2KKF - chains A and C of the 3 polymer chains in the assembly; structure by solution NMR.

== Chain A ==
Protein: Histone-lysine N-methyltransferase HRX
Organism: Homo sapiens
Notes: EC 2.1.1.43; fragment: cxxc domain:
UniProtKB: Q03164 (HRX_HUMAN); residues 1147-1203 here = UniProt positions 1147-1203
Sequence (59 residues; each row starts with the number of its first residue):
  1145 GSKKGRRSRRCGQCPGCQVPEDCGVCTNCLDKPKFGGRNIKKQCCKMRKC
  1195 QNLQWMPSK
Not modelled in the structure: 1145-1146
Construct notes: expression tag (1145-1146)
Metal / ion sites: Zn2+ site 1: Cys1155, Cys1158, Cys1161, Cys1194; Zn2+ site 2: Cys1167, Cys1170, Cys1173, Cys1189
Swiss-Prot annotation at these positions:
  - zinc finger: Lys1147 to Gln1195 (CXXC-type)
  - binding site (Zn(2+)): Cys1155, Cys1158, Cys1161, Cys1167, Cys1170, Cys1173, Cys1189, Cys1194
  - mutagenesis: Arg1150 (R1150A: Impairs DNA-binding), Arg1151 (R1151A: Impairs DNA-binding), Arg1153 (R1153A: No effect on stability or DNA-binding), Arg1154 (R1154A: Impairs DNA-binding), Cys1155 (C1155A: Abolishes zinc-binding and stability of the CXXC-type zinc finger and causes loss of DNA-binding), Cys1158 (C1158A: Abolishes zinc-binding and stability of the CXXC-type zinc finger and causes loss of DNA-binding), Cys1161 (C1161A: Abolishes zinc-binding and stability of the CXXC-type zinc finger and causes loss of DNA-binding), Gln1162 (Q1162A: No effect on stability or DNA-binding), Asp1166 (D1166A: Abolishes zinc-binding and stability of the CXXC-type zinc finger and causes loss of DNA-binding), Cys1167 (C1167A: Abolishes zinc-binding and stability of the CXXC-type zinc finger and causes loss of DNA-binding), Cys1170 (C1170A: Abolishes zinc-binding and stability of the CXXC-type zinc finger and causes loss of DNA-binding), Asn1172 (N1172A: No effect on stability or DNA-binding), 19 further mutagenesis entries in UniProt
What the authors report for this chain:
  - binding site for the 12-nt DNA strand (chain C): Ile1184, Lys1185, Lys1190
  - binding site for the 12-nt DNA strand: Arg1150, Ser1152, Arg1154, Lys1176, Lys1186, Gln1187, Cys1188, Arg1192, Lys1193, Leu1197
  - specificity-determining residues: Ile1184, Lys1185, Lys1186, Gln1187
  - mutagenesis - R1150A (5-fold), R1154A, K1185A, Q1187A (6 fold), K1193A, L1197A (4-fold): decreased binding to the 12-nt DNA strand (chain C)
  - mutagenesis - M1200A: increased binding to the 12-nt DNA strand (chain C)
  - mutagenesis - C1188A: unchanged binding to the 12-nt DNA strand (chain C)
  - mutagenesis - C1188D: abolished binding to the 12-nt DNA strand (chain C)
  - mutagenesis - C1188D: abolished growth in response to colony forming ability
  - mutagenesis - C1188A: unchanged growth in response to transforming potential
  - mutagenesis - R1154A, K1185A, Q1187A: decreased growth in response to colony forming ability
  - mutagenesis - S1152A: abolished expression
  - mutagenesis - C1188D: unchanged localization

== Chain C ==
Molecule: 12-nt DNA strand
Sequence (12 nucleotides; each row starts with the number of its first residue):
   101 CCCTGCGCAGGG

== Interface between chain A and chain C ==
Contacting residue pairs (24):
  Lys1147(A) - DC108(C)  sugar contact
  Lys1148(A) - DC108(C)  phosphate contact
  Lys1148(A) - DA109(C)  sugar contact
  Gly1149(A) - DA109(C)  sugar contact
  Arg1150(A) - DG107(C)  base contact
  Arg1150(A) - DC108(C)  base contact
  Arg1150(A) - DA109(C)  sugar contact
  Arg1151(A) - DA109(C)  phosphate contact
  Arg1151(A) - DG110(C)  phosphate contact
  Arg1153(A) - DG110(C)  phosphate contact
  Arg1153(A) - DG111(C)  phosphate contact
  Thr1171(A) - DT104(C)  phosphate contact
  Thr1171(A) - DG105(C)  phosphate contact
  Ile1184(A) - DC106(C)  phosphate contact
  Lys1185(A) - DT104(C)  sugar contact
  Lys1185(A) - DG105(C)  phosphate contact
  Lys1185(A) - DC106(C)  base contact
  Lys1185(A) - DG107(C)  base contact
  Lys1186(A) - DG107(C)  base contact
  Lys1186(A) - DC108(C)  base contact
  Gln1187(A) - DG105(C)  base contact
  Lys1190(A) - DT104(C)  phosphate contact
  Lys1203(A) - DG110(C)  sugar contact
  Lys1203(A) - DG111(C)  phosphate contact

== Summary ==
13 residues of chain A face 8 of chain C across their interface. From the paper: a binding site for the 12-nt
DNA strand at Arg1150(A), Ser1152(A) and Arg1154(A) among others; R1150A, R1154A and K1185A of chain A, among
others, reduce binding to the 12-nt DNA strand (chain C); 10 substitutions were tested in all.
Chain A is Histone-lysine N-methyltransferase HRX (Homo sapiens) and chain C is a 12-nt DNA strand; the
structure, Solution structure of MLL CXXC domain in complex with palindromic CPG DNA, was determined by
solution NMR.
